7M2Y - chains A and B of the 5 polymer chains in the assembly; structure by electron microscopy, 4.03 A resolution (low resolution: residue-level contacts below are approximate; hydrogen-bond / salt-bridge calls are withheld).

# Chain A (and B)
Name: Tubulin gamma chain
Organism: Saccharomyces cerevisiae (strain ATCC 204508 / S288c)
Notes: chain B of this document is another copy of the same molecule, construct and numbering; everything in this record applies to it too
UniProtKB: P53378 (TBG_YEAST); residues 1-473 here = UniProt positions 1-473
Chain sequence (473 residues; numbered 1 to 473; the number before each row is that of its first residue):
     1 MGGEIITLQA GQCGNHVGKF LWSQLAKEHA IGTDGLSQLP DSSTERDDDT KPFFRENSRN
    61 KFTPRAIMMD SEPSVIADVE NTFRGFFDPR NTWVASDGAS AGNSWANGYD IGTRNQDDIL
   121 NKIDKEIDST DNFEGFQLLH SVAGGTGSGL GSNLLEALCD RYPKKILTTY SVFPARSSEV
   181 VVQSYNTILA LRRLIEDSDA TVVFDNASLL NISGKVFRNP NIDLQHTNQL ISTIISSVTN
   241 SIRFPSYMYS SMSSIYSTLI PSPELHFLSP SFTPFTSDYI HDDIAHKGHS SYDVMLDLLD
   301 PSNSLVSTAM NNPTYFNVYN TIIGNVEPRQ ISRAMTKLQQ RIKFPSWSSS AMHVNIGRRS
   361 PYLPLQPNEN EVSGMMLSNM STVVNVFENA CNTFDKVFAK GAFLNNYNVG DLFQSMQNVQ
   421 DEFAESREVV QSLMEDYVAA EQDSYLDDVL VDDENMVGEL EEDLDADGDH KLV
Disordered / not traced: 1-2, 278-287, 454-473 (chain B: 279-284, 454-473)
Ligand contacts: GDP (guanosine-5'-diphosphate): Ala-10, Gly-11, Gln-12, Cys-13, His-16, Glu-72, Asn-103, Ser-141, Gly-144, Gly-145, Thr-146, Gly-147, Val-172, Phe-173, Pro-174, Ala-175, Arg-176, Leu-209, Leu-224, Gln-225, Asn-228

# Chain A / chain B interface
Contacting residue pairs - 11 pairs, chain A then chain B:
  Arg-55(A) / His-289(B)
  Asn-57(A) / Gly-288(B)
  Ser-58(A) / Gly-288(B)
  Ser-58(A) / Asn-368(B)
  Ser-58(A) / Glu-371(B)
  Arg-59(A) / His-286(B)
  Arg-59(A) / Pro-367(B)
  Arg-59(A) / Asn-368(B)
  Arg-59(A) / Glu-371(B)
  Lys-125(A) / Asp-300(B)
  Asp-128(A) / Arg-341(B)
Interface residues without a listed pair, chain A (7 interface residues in all): Ser-129
Interface residues without a listed pair, chain B (12 interface residues in all): Asp-293, Ser-302, Lys-337, Gln-366

# In short
7 residues of chain A and 12 residues of chain B are in contact. Chain A binds GDP.
Both chains are Tubulin gamma chain (Saccharomyces cerevisiae (strain ATCC 204508 / S288c)). Entry 7M2Y
(Closed conformation of the Yeast wild-type gamma-TuRC) was determined by electron microscopy, deposited
together with 7M2W, 7M2X, 7M2Z and 7M3P.
